Entry 6WOX (X-ray diffraction, 3.14 A resolution); this record covers chains B and D of the 9 polymer chains in the assembly.

== Chain B ==
Molecule: DNA-directed RNA polymerase subunit alpha
Organism: Thermus thermophilus
Notes: EC 2.7.7.6
Reference sequence: Q9Z9H6 (RPOA_THETH); numbering as in UniProt (aligned over 1-315)
Sequence (315 residues; each row starts with the number of its first residue):
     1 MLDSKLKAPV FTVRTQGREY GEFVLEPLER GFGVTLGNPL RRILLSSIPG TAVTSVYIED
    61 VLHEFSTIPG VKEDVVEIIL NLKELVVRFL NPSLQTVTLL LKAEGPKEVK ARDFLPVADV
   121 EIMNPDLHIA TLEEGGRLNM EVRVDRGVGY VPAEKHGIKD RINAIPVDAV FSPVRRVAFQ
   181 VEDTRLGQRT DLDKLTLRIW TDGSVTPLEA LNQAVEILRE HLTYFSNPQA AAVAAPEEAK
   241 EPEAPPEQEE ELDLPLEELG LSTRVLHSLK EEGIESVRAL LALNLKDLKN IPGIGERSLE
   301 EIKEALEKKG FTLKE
Disordered / not traced: 1-5, 230-315

== Chain D ==
Molecule: DNA-directed RNA polymerase subunit beta'
Organism: Thermus thermophilus
Notes: EC 2.7.7.6
Reference sequence: Q8RQE8 (RPOC_THET8); residue numbers follow UniProt; this construct covers 1-1505
Sequence (1505 residues; numbered 1 to 1505; the number before each row is that of its first residue):
     1 MKKEVRKVRI ALASPEKIRS WSYGEVEKPE TINYRTLKPE RDGLFDERIF GPIKDYECAC
    61 GKYKRQRFEG KVCERCGVEV TKSIVKRYRM GHIELATPAA HIWFVKDVPS KIGTLLDLSA
   121 TELEQVLYFS KYIVLDPKGA ILNGVPVEKR QLLTDEEYRE LRYGKQETYP LPPGVDALVK
   181 DGEEVVKGQE LAPGVVSRLD GVALYRFPRR VRVEYVKKER AGLRLPLAAW VEKEAYKPGE
   241 ILAELPEPYL FRAEEEGVVE LKELEEGAFL VLRREDEPVA TYFLPVGMTP LVVHGEIVEK
   301 GQPLAEAKGL LRMPRQVRAA QVEAEEEGET VYLTLFLEWT EPKDYRVQPH MNVVVPEGAR
   361 VEAGDKIVAA IDPEEEVIAE AEGVVHLHEP ASILVVKARV YPFEDDVEVS TGDRVAPGDV
   421 LADGGKVKSD VYGRVEVDLV RNVVRVVESY DIDARMGAEA IQQLLKELDL EALEKELLEE
   481 MKHPSRARRA KARKRLEVVR AFLDSGNRPE WMILEAVPVL PPDLRPMVQV DGGRFATSDL
   541 NDLYRRLINR NNRLKKLLAQ GAPEIIIRNE KRMLQEAVDA LLDNGRRGAP VTNPGSDRPL
   601 RSLTDILSGK QGRFRQNLLG KRVDYSGRSV IVVGPQLKLH QCGLPKRMAL ELFKPFLLKK
   661 MEEKGIAPNV KAARRMLERQ RDIKDEVWDA LEEVIHGKVV LLNRAPTLHR LGIQAFQPVL
   721 VEGQSIQLHP LVCEAFNADF DGDQMAVHVP LSSFAQAEAR IQMLSAHNLL SPASGEPLAK
   781 PSRDIILGLY YITQVRKEKK GAGLEFATPE EALAAHERGE VALNAPIKVA GRETSVGRLK
   841 YVFANPDEAL LAVAHGIVDL QDVVTVRYMG KRLETSPGRI LFARIVAEAV EDEKVAWELI
   901 QLDVPQEKNS LKDLVYQAFL RLGMEKTARL LDALKYYGFT FSTTSGITIG IDDAVIPEEK
   961 KQYLEEADRK LLQIEQAYEM GFLTDRERYD QILQLWTETT EKVTQAVFKN FEENYPFNPL
  1021 YVMAQSGARG NPQQIRQLCG LRGLMQKPSG ETFEVPVRSS FREGLTVLEY FISSHGARKG
  1081 GADTALRTAD SGYLTRKLVD VTHEIVVREA DCGTTNYISV PLFQPDEVTR SLRLRKRADI
  1141 EAGLYGRVLA REVEVLGVRL EEGRYLSMDD VHLLIKAAEA GEIQEVPVRS PLTCQTRYGV
  1201 CQKCYGYDLS MARPVSIGEA VGIVAAQSIG EPGTQLTMRT FHTGGVAGAA DITQGLPRVI
  1261 ELFEARRPKA KAVISEIDGV VRIEETEEKL SVFVESEGFS KEYKLPKEAR LLVKDGDYVE
  1321 AGQPLTRGAI DPHQLLEAKG PEAVERYLVE EIQKVYRAQG VKLHDKHIEI VVRQMMKYVE
  1381 VTDPGDSRLL EGQVLEKWDV EALNERLIAE GKTPVAWKPL LMGVTKSALS TKSWLSAASF
  1441 QNTTHVLTEA AIAGKKDELI GLKENVILGR LIPAGTGSDF VRFTQVVDQK TLKAIEEARK
  1501 EAVEA
Disordered / not traced: 1-2, 1239-1253, 1503-1505
Sequence notes: conflict Lys86 (Arg in Q8RQE8)
Bound ions: Zn2+ site 1: Cys58, Cys60, Cys73, Cys76; Na+: Asp739 (together with 2'-deoxycytidine-5'-triphosphate); Mg2+: Asp739, Asp741, Asp743 (shared with 1 residue of chain I); Zn2+ site 2: Cys1112, Cys1194, Cys1201, Cys1204
Residues lining bound ligands: 2'-deoxycytidine-5'-triphosphate (DCP): Arg704, Pro706, Asn737, Asp739, Asp741, Arg783, Arg1029

== How chain B and chain D interact ==
Contacting residue pairs - 38 pairs, chain B then chain D:
  Leu45(B) with His855(D), hydrogen bond (backbone-side chain)
  His63(B) with Glu810(D), salt bridge
  Phe65(B) with Pro809(D), hydrophobic; Glu810(D)
  Asp74(B) with Arg872(D), salt bridge
  Val76(B) with Val842(D), hydrophobic
  Glu77(B) with Arg867(D), salt bridge; Arg872(D), salt bridge
  Leu80(B) with Val842(D); Phe843(D); Ala844(D); Arg867(D)
  Asn81(B) with Arg867(D)
  Lys83(B) with Val842(D), hydrogen bond (side chain-backbone); Glu848(D), salt bridge
  Glu84(B) with Ala844(D); Asn845(D); Arg867(D), salt bridge
  Gly149(B) with His855(D)
  Tyr150(B) with Phe843(D); Glu848(D), hydrogen bond; Ala852(D), hydrophobic; His855(D); Ile857(D), hydrophobic
  Pro152(B) with Ile857(D), hydrophobic
  Glu154(B) with Lys840(D)
  Lys155(B) with Lys840(D)
  Val170(B) with Glu848(D)
  Arg175(B) with Asp847(D)
  Arg176(B) with Arg884(D); Glu888(D), salt bridge
  Gln180(B) with Tyr936(D)
  Arg185(B) with Asp689(D), salt bridge; Glu692(D), salt bridge
  Gln188(B) with Asp685(D); Trp688(D); Glu722(D)
  Arg198(B) with Glu888(D), salt bridge
Interface residues without a listed pair, chain B (28 interface residues in all): Ser46, Asp168, Ser172, Val174, Phe179, Gly187
Interface residues without a listed pair, chain D (27 interface residues in all): Leu813, Glu817, Leu839, Leu851, Ala854

== Summary ==
28 residues of chain B and 27 residues of chain D are in contact; the contacts include 3 hydrogen bonds and 10
salt bridges. Polar contacts include His63(B)-Glu810(D), Asp74(B)-Arg872(D) and Glu77(B)-Arg867(D). Chain D
binds 2'-deoxycytidine-5'-triphosphate. Cys58(D), Cys60(D), Cys73(D) and Cys76(D) form the Zn2+ site 1.
Chain B is DNA-directed RNA polymerase subunit alpha and chain D is DNA-directed RNA polymerase subunit beta',
both from Thermus thermophilus; the structure, Thermus thermophilus RNA polymerase initially transcribing
complex with 2'dCTP, was determined by X-ray diffraction (same publication as 6WOY).
